Entry 8AG5 (electron microscopy, 3.47 A resolution); this record covers chains A and B of the 4 polymer chains in the assembly.

[Chain A]
Molecule: Ku70-Xrcc6
Organism: Homo sapiens
Reference sequence: P12956 (XRCC6_HUMAN); numbering as in UniProt (aligned over 1-609)
Amino-acid sequence (651 residues; row label = number of the first residue in the row; numbers below 1 keep their minus sign (Met-41 is residue -41)):
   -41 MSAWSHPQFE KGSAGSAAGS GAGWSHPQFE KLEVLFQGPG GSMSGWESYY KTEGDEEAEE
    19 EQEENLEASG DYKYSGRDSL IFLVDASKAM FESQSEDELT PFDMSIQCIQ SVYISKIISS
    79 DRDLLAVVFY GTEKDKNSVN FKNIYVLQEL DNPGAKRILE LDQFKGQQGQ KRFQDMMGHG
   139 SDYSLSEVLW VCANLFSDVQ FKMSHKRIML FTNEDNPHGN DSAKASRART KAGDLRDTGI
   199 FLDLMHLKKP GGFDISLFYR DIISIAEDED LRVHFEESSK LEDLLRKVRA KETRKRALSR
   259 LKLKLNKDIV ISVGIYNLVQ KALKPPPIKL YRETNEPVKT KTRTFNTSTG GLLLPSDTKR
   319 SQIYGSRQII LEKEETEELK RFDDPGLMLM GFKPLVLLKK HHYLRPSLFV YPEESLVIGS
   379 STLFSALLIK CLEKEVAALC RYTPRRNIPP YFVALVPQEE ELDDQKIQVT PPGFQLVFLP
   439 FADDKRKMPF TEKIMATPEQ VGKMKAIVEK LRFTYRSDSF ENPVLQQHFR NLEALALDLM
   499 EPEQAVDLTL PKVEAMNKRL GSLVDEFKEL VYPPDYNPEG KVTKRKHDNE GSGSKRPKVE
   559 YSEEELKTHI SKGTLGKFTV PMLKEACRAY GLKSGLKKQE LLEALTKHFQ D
Disordered / not traced: -41 to 32, 535-609
Sequence notes: initiating methionine (-41); expression tag (-40 to 0)
Swiss-Prot annotation at these positions:
  - region: Val578 to Glu583 (Interaction with BAX)
  - active site: Lys31 (Schiff-base intermediate with DNA)
  - modified residue: Ser2 (N-acetylserine), Ser6 (Phosphoserine), Ser27 (Phosphoserine), Lys31 (N6-acetyllysine), Ser51 (Phosphoserine), Ser306 (Phosphoserine), Lys317 (N6-acetyllysine), Lys331 (N6-acetyllysine), Lys338 (N6-acetyllysine), Thr455 (Phosphothreonine), Lys461 (N6-acetyllysine), Ser477 (Phosphoserine), Ser520 (Phosphoserine), Lys539 (N6-acetyllysine), Lys542 (N6-acetyllysine), Lys544 (N6-acetyllysine), Ser550 (Phosphoserine), Lys553 (N6-acetyllysine), Lys556 (N6-acetyllysine), Ser560 (Phosphoserine) and 1 more in UniProt
  - cross-link (Glycyl lysine isopeptide (Lys-Gly)): Lys287 (interchain with G-Cter in SUMO2), Lys317 (interchain with G-Cter in SUMO2), Lys556 (interchain with G-Cter in SUMO2)
  - mutagenesis: Lys31 (K31A: Diminishes the ability to form a Schiff base. Abolishes adduct formation; when associated with A-160 and A-164), Lys160 (K160A: Abolishes adduct formation; when associated with A-31 and A-160), Lys164 (K164A: Abolishes adduct formation; when associated with A-31 and A-164), Lys539 (K539Q: Complete loss of suppression of BAX-induced apoptosis; K539R: No effect on suppression of BAX-induced apoptosis), Lys542 (K542Q: Complete loss of suppression of BAX-induced apoptosis; K542R: No effect on suppression of BAX-induced apoptosis), Lys544 (K544R: No effect on suppression of BAX-induced apoptosis), Lys553 (K553Q: Partial loss of suppression of BAX-induced apoptosis; K553R: No effect on suppression of BAX-induced apoptosis), Lys556 (K556R: No effect on suppression of BAX-induced apoptosis), Lys570 (K570R: Loss of methylation; loss of anti-apoptotic activity; no effect on XRCC5 stabilization)

[Chain B]
Molecule: X-ray repair cross-complementing protein 5
Organism: Homo sapiens
Notes: EC 3.6.4.-
Reference sequence: P13010 (XRCC5_HUMAN); residues 1-732 here = UniProt positions 1-732
Amino-acid sequence (755 residues; row label = number of the first residue in the row; numbers below 1 keep their minus sign (Met-22 is residue -22)):
   -22 MAHHHHHHHH HHGALEVLFQ GPHMVRSGNK AAVVLCMDVG FTMSNSIPGI ESPFEQAKKV
    38 ITMFVQRQVF AENKDEIALV LFGTDGTDNP LSGGDQYQNI TVHRHLMLPD FDLLEDIESK
    98 IQPGSQQADF LDALIVSMDV IQHETIGKKF EKRHIEIFTD LSSRFSKSQL DIIIHSLKKC
   158 DISLQFFLPF SLGKEDGSGD RGDGPFRLGG HGPSFPLKGI TEQQKEGLEI VKMVMISLEG
   218 EDGLDEIYSF SESLRKLCVF KKIERHSIHW PCRLTIGSNL SIRIAAYKSI LQERVKKTWT
   278 VVDAKTLKKE DIQKETVYCL NDDDETEVLK EDIIQGFRYG SDIVPFSKVD EEQMKYKSEG
   338 KCFSVLGFCK SSQVQRRFFM GNQVLKVFAA RDDEAAAVAL SSLIHALDDL DMVAIVRYAY
   398 DKRANPQVGV AFPHIKHNYE CLVYVQLPFM EDLRQYMFSS LKNSKKYAPT EAQLNAVDAL
   458 IDSMSLAKKD EKTDTLEDLF PTTKIPNPRF QRLFQCLLHR ALHPREPLPP IQQHIWNMLN
   518 PPAEVTTKSQ IPLSKIKTLF PLIEAKKKDQ VTAQEIFQDN HEDGPTAKKL KTEQGGAHFS
   578 VSSLAEGSVT SVGSVNPAEN FRVLVKQKKA SFEEASNQLI NHIEQFLDTN ETPYFMKSID
   638 CIRAFREEAI KFSEEQRFNN FLKALQEKVE IKQLNHFWEI VVQDGITLIT KEEASGSSVT
   698 AEEAKKFLAP KDKPSGDTAA VFEEGGDVDD LLDMI
Disordered / not traced: -22 to -2, 177-180, 190-192, 545-732
Sequence notes: initiating methionine (-22); expression tag (-21 to 0)
Swiss-Prot annotation at these positions:
  - region: Leu138 to Leu165 (Leucine-zipper)
  - motif: Glu720 to Leu728 (EEXXXDL motif)
  - modified residue: Lys144 (N6-acetyllysine), Ser255 (Phosphoserine), Ser258 (Phosphoserine), Lys265 (N6-acetyllysine), Ser318 (Phosphoserine), Lys332 (N6-acetyllysine), Thr535 (Phosphothreonine), Ser577 (Phosphoserine), Ser579 (Phosphoserine), Ser580 (Phosphoserine), Lys660 (N6-acetyllysine), Lys665 (N6-acetyllysine), Thr715 (Phosphothreonine)
  - cross-link (Glycyl lysine isopeptide (Lys-Gly)): Lys195 (interchain with G-Cter in SUMO2), Lys532 (interchain with G-Cter in SUMO2), Lys534 (interchain with G-Cter in SUMO2), Lys566 (interchain with G-Cter in SUMO2), Lys568 (interchain with G-Cter in SUMO2), Lys669 (interchain with G-Cter in SUMO2), Lys688 (interchain with G-Cter in SUMO2)
  - mutagenesis: Glu720 to Glu721 (Abolishes interaction with PRKDC and its recruitment to sites of DNA damage), Asp726 to Asp727 (Abolishes interaction with PRKDC and its recruitment to sites of DNA damage)

[Chain A / chain B interface]
Residue-residue contacts (354):
  Ile72(A) with Tyr316(B)
  Ile75(A) with Tyr316(B), hydrophobic
  Arg80(A) with Arg315(B)
  Asn110(A) with Ser318(B)
  Pro111(A) with Gly317(B); Ser318(B), hydrogen bond (backbone-side chain)
  Gly112(A) with Ser318(B); Asp319(B)
  Ala113(A) with Tyr316(B), hydrophobic; Asp319(B)
  Glu225(A) with Ser436(B)
  Asp226(A) with Asn440(B)
  Glu227(A) with Ser436(B); Ser437(B), hydrogen bond (side chain-backbone)
  Phe233(A) with Met434(B), hydrophobic
  Arg247(A) with Gln432(B)
  Ala248(A) with Gln432(B)
  Thr251(A) with Gln432(B), hydrogen bond (side chain-backbone)
  Arg252(A) with Tyr433(B)
  Lys253(A) with Tyr433(B); Met434(B); Phe435(B)
  Leu263(A) with Leu457(B), hydrophobic
  Asn264(A) with Leu530(B)
  Asp266(A) with Lys534(B)
  Ile267(A) with Leu530(B); Lys534(B); Leu539(B), hydrophobic
  Val268(A) with Leu539(B)
  Ile269(A) with Leu539(B), hydrophobic
  Tyr274(A) with Phe435(B)
  Asn275(A) with Arg431(B)
  Leu276(A) with Asp429(B); Leu430(B); Arg431(B), hydrogen bond (backbone-backbone); Tyr433(B), hydrophobic
  Val277(A) with Asp429(B)
  Gln278(A) with Asp429(B), hydrogen bond (backbone-backbone); Arg431(B)
  Lys279(A) with Asp429(B)
  Ala280(A) with Glu428(B); Asp429(B), hydrogen bond (backbone-side chain)
  Pro283(A) with Phe314(B)
  Pro285(A) with Gln312(B); Gly313(B); Phe314(B); Phe323(B), hydrophobic
  Ile286(A) with Gln312(B); Gly313(B), hydrogen bond (backbone-backbone); Ile320(B), hydrophobic
  Lys287(A) with Tyr295(B), hydrogen bond; Ile310(B); Gln312(B)
  Leu288(A) with Ile310(B); Ile311(B), hydrophobic; Gln312(B); Gly313(B); Ile320(B), hydrophobic
  Tyr289(A) with Leu297(B), hydrophobic; Asp309(B)
  Arg290(A) with Glu308(B), hydrogen bond (side chain-backbone); Asp309(B), salt bridge; Ile311(B)
  Pro295(A) with Asn298(B)
  Val296(A) with Tyr295(B), hydrophobic; Leu297(B)
  Lys297(A) with Tyr295(B); Cys296(B); Leu297(B), hydrogen bond (backbone-backbone); Asn298(B)
  Thr298(A) with Tyr295(B)
  Lys299(A) with Thr293(B), hydrogen bond (backbone-side chain); Val294(B), hydrogen bond (backbone-backbone); Cys296(B)
  Arg301(A) with Gln290(B); Lys291(B); Glu292(B), hydrogen bond (backbone-backbone)
  Thr302(A) with Gln290(B)
  Phe303(A) with Ile289(B); Gln290(B), hydrogen bond (backbone-backbone)
  Asn304(A) with Asp280(B); Asp288(B)
  Thr305(A) with Glu287(B); Asp288(B); Gln290(B)
  Leu311(A) with Ile289(B), hydrophobic
  Asp315(A) with Asp280(B); Ala281(B), hydrogen bond (backbone-backbone)
  Thr316(A) with Val278(B); Val279(B); Ile289(B)
  Lys317(A) with Thr277(B); Val278(B); Val279(B), hydrogen bond (backbone-backbone)
  Arg318(A) with Trp276(B); Thr277(B); Val278(B)
  Ser319(A) with Trp276(B); Thr277(B), hydrogen bond (backbone-backbone); Val279(B)
  Gln320(A) with Lys274(B); Thr275(B); Trp276(B); Leu494(B)
  Ile321(A) with Lys274(B), hydrogen bond (backbone-side chain)
  Tyr322(A) with Phe47(B); Lys274(B); Leu494(B)
  Arg325(A) with Phe88(B); Ala498(B), hydrogen bond (side chain-backbone); Leu499(B)
  Gln326(A) with Leu284(B), hydrogen bond (side chain-backbone)
  Ile327(A) with Leu494(B), hydrophobic; Arg497(B)
  Ile328(A) with Leu284(B), hydrophobic; Arg497(B), hydrogen bond (backbone-side chain)
  Leu329(A) with Trp276(B), hydrophobic; Arg497(B)
  Glu333(A) with Arg497(B), salt bridge; Leu505(B)
  Thr334(A) with Trp276(B)
  Leu337(A) with Trp276(B), hydrophobic; Arg489(B)
  Lys338(A) with Arg486(B)
  Arg339(A) with Ile508(B)
  Phe340(A) with Pro485(B), hydrophobic; Ile508(B), hydrophobic; Ile512(B), hydrophobic; Trp513(B)
  Asp341(A) with Trp513(B)
  Leu347(A) with Met461(B), hydrophobic
  Met348(A) with Met461(B); Leu516(B); Pro518(B)
  Gly349(A) with Met461(B); Leu463(B)
  Phe350(A) with Ile458(B), hydrophobic; Met461(B), hydrogen bond (backbone-backbone); Ser462(B); Leu463(B), hydrogen bond (backbone-backbone)
  Lys351(A) with Asp475(B), salt bridge; Phe477(B), hydrogen bond (side chain-backbone)
  Pro352(A) with Ala464(B); Leu473(B), hydrophobic
  Val354(A) with Leu473(B), hydrophobic
  Leu355(A) with Asp475(B)
  Lys357(A) with Arg353(B), hydrogen bond (backbone-side chain)
  Lys358(A) with Phe356(B); Phe409(B)
  His359(A) with Ile267(B); Val361(B); His411(B)
  His360(A) with Thr480(B)
  Tyr361(A) with Ile267(B); Phe356(B); Met357(B), hydrogen bond (side chain-backbone); Gly358(B), hydrogen bond (side chain-backbone); Val361(B); Val422(B), hydrophobic
  Leu362(A) with Gln269(B); Asn359(B)
  Pro364(A) with Gly358(B)
  Phe367(A) with Phe435(B), hydrophobic
  Tyr369(A) with Phe435(B), hydrophobic; Ser436(B), hydrogen bond (side chain-backbone)
  Pro370(A) with Leu438(B), hydrophobic
  Glu372(A) with Tyr444(B)
  Ser373(A) with Ala542(B)
  Leu374(A) with Glu541(B); Ala542(B), hydrogen bond (backbone-backbone)
  Val375(A) with Ile540(B)
  Ile376(A) with Pro538(B); Leu539(B); Ile540(B), hydrogen bond (backbone-backbone)
  Gly377(A) with Pro538(B); Leu539(B)
  Ser378(A) with Leu539(B)
  Ser379(A) with Leu438(B); Tyr444(B)
  Thr380(A) with Pro446(B); Gln450(B)
  Leu381(A) with Phe537(B), hydrophobic
  Phe382(A) with Leu438(B), hydrophobic
  Ser383(A) with Pro446(B)
  Ala384(A) with Val454(B)
  Leu385(A) with Val454(B), hydrophobic
  Lys388(A) with Leu451(B); Val454(B); Asp455(B), salt bridge; Ile458(B)
  Cys389(A) with Ile458(B), hydrophobic
  Lys392(A) with Asp455(B), salt bridge; Ile458(B); Asp459(B)
  Val394(A) with Ile458(B), hydrophobic
  Leu397(A) with Leu463(B), hydrophobic; Phe477(B), hydrophobic; Thr479(B)
  Arg399(A) with Trp513(B); Leu516(B), hydrogen bond (side chain-backbone); Asn517(B)
  Pro407(A) with Arg486(B)
  Tyr409(A) with Gln269(B), hydrogen bond; Asn484(B)
  Phe410(A) with Phe477(B), hydrophobic; Thr479(B); Leu516(B)
  Gln416(A) with Arg354(B)
  Glu418(A) with Ser437(B), hydrogen bond
  Gln426(A) with Met434(B); Phe435(B), hydrogen bond (side chain-backbone)
  Val427(A) with Arg354(B), hydrogen bond (backbone-side chain)
  Thr428(A) with Arg354(B), hydrogen bond
  Pro429(A) with Phe435(B), hydrophobic
  Pro430(A) with Ser436(B)
  Gln433(A) with Arg354(B)
  Val435(A) with Arg353(B)
  Leu437(A) with Thr479(B)
  Pro438(A) with Thr479(B); Thr480(B)
  Phe439(A) with Thr480(B); Ile482(B); Pro483(B); Asn484(B); Pro485(B)
  Ala440(A) with Leu234(B); Thr480(B), hydrogen bond (backbone-backbone); Lys481(B); Ile482(B), hydrogen bond (backbone-backbone)
  Asp441(A) with Leu234(B); Glu270(B); Pro483(B); Asn484(B), hydrogen bond (side chain-backbone)
  Asp442(A) with Ser266(B); Ile267(B); Leu268(B), hydrogen bond (backbone-backbone); Gln269(B); Glu270(B), hydrogen bond (side chain-backbone)
  Lys443(A) with Ser266(B); Ile267(B); Thr480(B)
  Arg444(A) with Met1(B); Arg3(B); Lys265(B); Ser266(B), hydrogen bond (backbone-backbone); Leu268(B), hydrogen bond (side chain-backbone); Gln269(B); Glu270(B), salt bridge
  Lys445(A) with Glu241(B); His243(B)
  Met446(A) with Tyr264(B), hydrophobic; Lys265(B); Ser266(B); Lys363(B); Phe365(B), hydrophobic
  Pro447(A) with His243(B); Tyr264(B)
  Thr449(A) with Asn415(B)
  Lys451(A) with Lys413(B), hydrogen bond (side chain-backbone); His414(B); Asn415(B); Tyr416(B); Glu417(B), salt bridge
  Ile452(A) with Glu371(B); Val375(B), hydrophobic; Ser378(B), hydrogen bond (backbone-side chain); Glu417(B)
  Met453(A) with Ser378(B); His382(B)
  Ala454(A) with Val375(B); Ser378(B); Ser379(B)
  Gln458(A) with Val375(B); Ser379(B)
  Val459(A) with Ser379(B); His382(B); Ala383(B); Asp386(B)
  Met462(A) with Ser379(B); Leu380(B), hydrophobic; Ala383(B), hydrophobic
  Lys463(A) with Ala383(B); Asp386(B), salt bridge; Leu387(B)
  Val466(A) with Phe345(B), hydrophobic; Leu387(B), hydrophobic; Met389(B), hydrophobic
  Glu467(A) with Leu387(B); Met389(B)
  Leu469(A) with Ile253(B), hydrophobic; Phe345(B), hydrogen bond (backbone-backbone)
  Arg470(A) with Phe345(B); Lys347(B); Met389(B)
  Phe471(A) with Gly344(B); Phe345(B), hydrogen bond (backbone-backbone); Cys346(B)
  Thr472(A) with Gln350(B)
  Tyr473(A) with Cys346(B), hydrophobic; Gln350(B), hydrogen bond (backbone-side chain); Val351(B), hydrophobic; Leu424(B)
  Ser475(A) with Phe355(B); Leu430(B)
  Asp476(A) with Met427(B); Leu430(B)
  Phe478(A) with Val405(B), hydrophobic; Phe426(B); Met427(B), hydrogen bond (backbone-backbone)
  Glu479(A) with Phe426(B); Met427(B)
  Asn480(A) with Phe426(B); Glu428(B)
  Pro481(A) with Tyr333(B), hydrophobic
  Val482(A) with Tyr333(B), hydrophobic; Asn402(B)
  Gln484(A) with Glu428(B)
  Phe487(A) with Tyr316(B)
  Asn489(A) with Gln330(B), hydrogen bond (side chain-backbone); Met331(B)
  Leu490(A) with Tyr316(B), hydrophobic
  Glu491(A) with Tyr316(B), hydrogen bond
  Leu493(A) with Val321(B), hydrophobic; Lys325(B); Val326(B), hydrophobic; Gln330(B)
  Ala494(A) with Asp319(B); Val321(B), hydrophobic
  Glu499(A) with Gln330(B)
  Asp505(A) with Tyr333(B), hydrogen bond; Arg394(B), salt bridge
  Thr507(A) with Leu343(B); Arg394(B), hydrogen bond; Val405(B); Phe426(B)
  Leu508(A) with Glu336(B); Leu343(B); Arg394(B)
  Pro509(A) with Ser341(B); Val342(B); Leu343(B)
  Met514(A) with Val342(B)
  Asn515(A) with Gly254(B); Ser255(B), hydrogen bond (side chain-backbone); Asn256(B)
  Val522(A) with Asn256(B)
  Phe525(A) with Ser379(B)
  Lys526(A) with Asn256(B), hydrogen bond (side chain-backbone)
  Val529(A) with Ala372(B); Val375(B), hydrophobic; Ala376(B), hydrophobic
  Tyr530(A) with Ser258(B), hydrogen bond (side chain-backbone); Ala372(B), hydrophobic
  Pro531(A) with Ala372(B)
Other interface residues (no listed pair), chain A (188 interface residues in all): Ile76, Asp109, Arg254, Pro284, Thr300, Gly323, Glu336, Arg363, Ser365, Ile387, Glu391, Glu417, Ile465, Leu483, His486, Val511, Leu518
Other interface residues (no listed pair), chain B (186 interface residues in all): Arg44, Glu49, Leu257, Ile259, Lys273, Asp300, Val305, Ser348, Gln360, Ala374, Leu384, Ile392, Ile412, Val420, Pro425, Lys439, Ala445, Pro478, Phe487, Leu490, Cys493, Val522, Ile533, Lys544

[In short]
The interface between chain A and chain B involves 188 residues on one side and 186 on the other; the contacts
include 56 hydrogen bonds and 9 salt bridges. Polar pairs include Arg290(A)-Asp309(B), Glu333(A)-Arg497(B) and
Lys351(A)-Asp475(B).
Here chain A is Ku70-Xrcc6 and chain B is X-ray repair cross-complementing protein 5, both from Homo sapiens.
Entry 8AG5 (Vaccinia C16 protein bound to Ku70/Ku80) was determined by electron microscopy together with 8AG3
and 8AG4 from the same study.
